Entry 3OID (X-ray diffraction, 1.80 A resolution); this record covers chains B and D of the 4 polymer chains in the assembly.

== Chain B (and D) ==
Protein: Enoyl-[acyl-carrier-protein] reductase [NADPH]
Source organism: Bacillus subtilis
Notes: EC 1.3.1.10; chain D of this document is another copy of the same molecule, construct and numbering; everything in this record applies to it too
UniProt: P71079 (FABL_BACSU); numbering as in UniProt (aligned over 1-250)
Sequence (258 residues; numbered 1 to 258; the number before each row is that of its first residue):
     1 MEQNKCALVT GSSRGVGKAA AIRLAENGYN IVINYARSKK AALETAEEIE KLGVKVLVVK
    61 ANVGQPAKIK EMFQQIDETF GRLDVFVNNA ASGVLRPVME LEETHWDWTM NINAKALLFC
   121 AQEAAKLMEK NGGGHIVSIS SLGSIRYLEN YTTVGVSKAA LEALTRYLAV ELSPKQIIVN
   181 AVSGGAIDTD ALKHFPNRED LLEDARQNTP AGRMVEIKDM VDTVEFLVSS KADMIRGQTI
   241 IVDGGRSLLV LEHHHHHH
Disordered / not traced: 252-258 (chain D: 1-3, 252-258)
Construct notes: expression tag (251-258)
Curated features (UniProtKB/Swiss-Prot):
  - active site (Proton acceptor): Tyr151, Lys158
  - binding site (NADP(+)): Ser13 to Val16, Ala36 to Ser38, Asn62, Val63, Asn89, Lys158, Ile187 to Thr189

== Interface between chain B and chain D ==
Contacting residue pairs (25):
  Leu142(B) - Val250(D)  hydrophobic
  Arg146(B) - Arg146(D)
  Arg146(B) - Ser247(D)
  Arg146(B) - Leu248(D)
  Arg146(B) - Leu249(D)  hydrogen bond (side chain-backbone)
  Arg146(B) - Val250(D)
  Tyr147(B) - Leu248(D)  hydrogen bond (backbone-backbone)
  Tyr147(B) - Leu249(D)  hydrophobic
  Tyr147(B) - Val250(D)  hydrogen bond (backbone-backbone)
  Leu148(B) - Val250(D)  hydrophobic
  Leu201(B) - Leu251(D)
  Asp204(B) - Leu251(D)
  Arg246(B) - Val250(D)
  Arg246(B) - Leu251(D)
  Ser247(B) - Arg146(D)  hydrogen bond (backbone-side chain)
  Leu248(B) - Arg146(D)
  Leu248(B) - Tyr147(D)  hydrogen bond (backbone-backbone)
  Leu249(B) - Arg146(D)  hydrogen bond (backbone-side chain)
  Leu249(B) - Tyr147(D)  hydrophobic
  Val250(B) - Arg146(D)
  Val250(B) - Tyr147(D)
  Val250(B) - Arg246(D)  hydrogen bond (backbone-side chain)
  Leu251(B) - Asp200(D)
  Leu251(B) - Leu201(D)  hydrophobic
  Leu251(B) - Asp204(D)
Other interface residues (no listed pair), chain B (13 interface residues in all): Asn208
Other interface residues (no listed pair), chain D (12 interface residues in all): Leu148

== In short ==
13 residues of chain B and 12 residues of chain D are in contact; the contacts include 7 hydrogen bonds. Among
the polar pairs are Arg146(B)-Leu249(D), Ser247(B)-Arg146(D) and Val250(B)-Arg246(D). UniProt lists
active-site residues Tyr151(B) and Lys158(B) and 14 NADP+-binding residues on chain B.
Chain B and chain D are both Enoyl-[acyl-carrier-protein] reductase [NADPH] (Bacillus subtilis); the
structure, Crystal Structure of Enoyl-ACP Reductases III (FabL) from B. subtilis (complex with NADP and TCL),
was determined by X-ray diffraction, deposited together with 3OIC, 3OIF and 3OIG.
